PDB entry 8UA8 | electron microscopy, 3.70 A resolution | chains F and G of the 17 polymer chains in the assembly

[Chain F]
Molecule: Glycoprotein E2
From: Semliki Forest virus
UniProt: A0A0E3T652 (A0A0E3T652_SFV); residues 6-422 here correspond to UniProt positions 339-755 (UniProt number = residue number + 333)
Amino-acid sequence (417 residues; row label = number of the first residue in the row):
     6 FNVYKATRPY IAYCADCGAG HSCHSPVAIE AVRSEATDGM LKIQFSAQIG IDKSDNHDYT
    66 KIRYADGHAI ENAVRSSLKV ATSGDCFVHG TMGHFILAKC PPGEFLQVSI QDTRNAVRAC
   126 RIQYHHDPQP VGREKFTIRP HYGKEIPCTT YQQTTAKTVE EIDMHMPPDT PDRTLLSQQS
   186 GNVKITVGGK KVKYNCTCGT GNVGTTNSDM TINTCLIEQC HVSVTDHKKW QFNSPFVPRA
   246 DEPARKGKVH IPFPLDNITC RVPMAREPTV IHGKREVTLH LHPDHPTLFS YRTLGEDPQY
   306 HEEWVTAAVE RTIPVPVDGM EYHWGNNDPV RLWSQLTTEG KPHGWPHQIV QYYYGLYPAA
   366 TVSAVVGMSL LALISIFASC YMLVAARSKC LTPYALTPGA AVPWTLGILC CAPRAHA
Unresolved in the structure: 421-422
Cystine bridges: Cys19-Cys125, Cys22-Cys28, Cys91-Cys105, Cys153-Cys265, Cys201-Cys225, Cys203-Cys220
Glycans and other covalent adducts: N-acetylglucosamine (NAG) linked to Asn200, Asn262

[Chain G]
Molecule: Assembly protein E3
From: Semliki Forest virus
UniProt: P03315 (POLS_SFV); residues 6-59 here correspond to UniProt positions 273-326 (UniProt number = residue number + 267)
Amino-acid sequence (54 residues; numbered 6 to 59; the number before each row is that of its first residue):
     6 TAMCVLANAT FPCFQPPCVP CCYENNAEAT LRMLEDNVDR PGYYDLLQAA LTCR
Unresolved in the structure: 6-7
Curated features (UniProtKB/Swiss-Prot):
  - glycosylation: Asn13 (N-linked (GlcNAc...) asparagine)
Cystine bridges: Cys9-Cys18, Cys23-Cys27, Cys26-Cys58
Glycans and other covalent adducts: N-acetylglucosamine (NAG) linked to Asn13

[Chain F / chain G interface]
Residue-residue contacts (30):
  Phe6(F) - Leu52(G)
  Phe6(F) - Gln53(G)
  Phe6(F) - Thr57(G)
  Val8(F) - Leu56(G)  hydrophobic
  Lys10(F) - Leu56(G)  hydrogen bond (side chain-backbone)
  Glu166(F) - Tyr49(G)
  Met171(F) - Leu36(G)  hydrophobic
  Lys196(F) - Glu33(G)  salt bridge
  His232(F) - Glu33(G)
  His232(F) - Leu36(G)
  His232(F) - Arg37(G)
  Lys233(F) - Tyr28(G)  hydrogen bond (backbone-side chain)
  Lys233(F) - Ala32(G)
  Lys233(F) - Leu36(G)
  Lys234(F) - Tyr28(G)
  Lys234(F) - Leu36(G)
  Trp235(F) - Leu36(G)  hydrophobic
  Trp235(F) - Glu40(G)
  Arg250(F) - Arg37(G)
  Arg250(F) - Glu40(G)
  Arg250(F) - Asp41(G)  salt bridge
  Lys251(F) - Glu40(G)  hydrogen bond (backbone-side chain)
  Lys251(F) - Val43(G)
  Gly252(F) - Glu40(G)  hydrogen bond (backbone-side chain)
  Gly252(F) - Val43(G)
  Lys253(F) - Val43(G)
  Lys253(F) - Tyr48(G)  hydrogen bond (backbone-side chain)
  Lys253(F) - Tyr49(G)  hydrogen bond
  Lys253(F) - Leu52(G)
  His255(F) - Tyr49(G)
Interface residues without a listed pair, chain F (18 interface residues in all): Asn7, Ala11, Met169
Interface residues without a listed pair, chain G (16 interface residues in all): Glu29, Leu39

[Summary]
18 residues of chain F face 16 of chain G across their interface; the contacts include 6 hydrogen bonds and 2
salt bridges. Polar contacts include Lys196(F)-Glu33(G), Arg250(F)-Asp41(G) and Lys10(F)-Leu56(G). Covalently
linked N-acetylglucosamine: at Asn200(F) and Asn262(F). Covalently linked N-acetylglucosamine: at Asn13(G).
Here chain F is Glycoprotein E2 and chain G is Assembly protein E3, both from Semliki Forest virus. Entry 8UA8
(Structure of Semliki Forest virus VLP in complex with VLDLR LA2) was determined by electron microscopy (same
publication as 8UA9).
